Entry 7KMD (X-ray diffraction, 3.39 A resolution); this record covers chains A and T of the 6 polymer chains in the assembly.

[Chain A]
Protein: 35O22 Heavy chain
From: Homo sapiens
Amino-acid sequence (243 residues; numbered 1 to 243; the number before each row is that of its first residue):
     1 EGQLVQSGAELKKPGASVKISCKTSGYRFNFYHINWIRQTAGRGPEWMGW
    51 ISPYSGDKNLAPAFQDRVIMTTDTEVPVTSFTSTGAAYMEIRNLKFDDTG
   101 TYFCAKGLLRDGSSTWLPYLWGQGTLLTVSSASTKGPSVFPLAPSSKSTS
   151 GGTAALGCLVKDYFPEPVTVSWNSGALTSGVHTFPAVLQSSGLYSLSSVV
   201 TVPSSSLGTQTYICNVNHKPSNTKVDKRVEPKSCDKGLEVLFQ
Disordered / not traced: 241-243
Disulfide bonds: Cys22-Cys104, Cys158-Cys214

[Chain T]
Protein: Envelope glycoprotein gp41
From: Human immunodeficiency virus 1
Amino-acid sequence (140 residues; row label = number of the first residue in the row; note: 21 numbers in that range are skipped by the numbering (no residue carries them; nothing is unmodelled there); a row labelled like 547A-547H holds insertion residues (547A, then the next letters in order)):
   512 AVGIGAVFLGFLGAAGSTMGAASMTLTVQARQLLSG
547A-547H NFDIPGPK
   569 TVWGIKQLQTRVLAIERYLKDQQLLGIWGCSGKLICCTAVPWNASWSNKS
   619 YEEIWGNMTWMQWDREINNYTNTIYSLLEESQNQQEKNEKDLLALD
Disordered / not traced: 512-517
Disulfide bonds: Cys598-Cys604
Covalent attachments: N-acetylglucosamine (NAG) linked to Asn611, Asn637; glycan linked to Asn625

[How chain A and chain T interact]
Contacting residue pairs (13; chain A residue first):
  Tyr32(A) - Asn625(T)  hydrogen bond
  Phe81(A) - Met629(T)  hydrophobic
  Phe81(A) - Gln630(T)
  Phe81(A) - Arg633(T)
  Leu109(A) - Glu620(T)
  Leu109(A) - Gly624(T)
  Leu109(A) - Asn625(T)
  Arg110(A) - Gly527(T)  hydrogen bond (side chain-backbone)
  Arg110(A) - Thr529(T)
  Arg110(A) - Gly624(T)  hydrogen bond (backbone-backbone)
  Arg110(A) - Asn625(T)
  Arg110(A) - Thr627(T)
  Asp111(A) - Gly624(T)  hydrogen bond (backbone-backbone)
Interface residues without a listed pair, chain A (8 interface residues in all): Phe31, Ser80, Leu108

[Summary]
8 residues of chain A and 9 residues of chain T are in contact; the contacts include 4 hydrogen bonds. Polar
contacts include Tyr32(A)-Asn625(T), Arg110(A)-Gly527(T) and Arg110(A)-Gly624(T). N-acetylglucosamine is
covalently linked to Asn611(T) and Asn637(T).
Chain A is 35O22 Heavy chain (Homo sapiens) and chain T is Envelope glycoprotein gp41 (Human immunodeficiency
virus 1); the structure, Crystal structure of a HIV-1 clade C isolate Du172.17 HR1.R4.664 Env trimer in
complex with human ..., was determined by X-ray diffraction, deposited together with 7KKZ.
